4PTV - chain A; structure by X-ray diffraction, 1.85 A resolution.

Chain A:
Name: Glycoside hydrolase family 1
Organism: Halothermothrix orenii
Notes: EC 3.2.1.21
UniProtKB: B8CYA8 (B8CYA8_HALOH); numbering as in UniProt (aligned over 1-451)
Sequence (452 residues; numbered 0 to 451; the number before each row is that of its first residue; numbering starts at 0):
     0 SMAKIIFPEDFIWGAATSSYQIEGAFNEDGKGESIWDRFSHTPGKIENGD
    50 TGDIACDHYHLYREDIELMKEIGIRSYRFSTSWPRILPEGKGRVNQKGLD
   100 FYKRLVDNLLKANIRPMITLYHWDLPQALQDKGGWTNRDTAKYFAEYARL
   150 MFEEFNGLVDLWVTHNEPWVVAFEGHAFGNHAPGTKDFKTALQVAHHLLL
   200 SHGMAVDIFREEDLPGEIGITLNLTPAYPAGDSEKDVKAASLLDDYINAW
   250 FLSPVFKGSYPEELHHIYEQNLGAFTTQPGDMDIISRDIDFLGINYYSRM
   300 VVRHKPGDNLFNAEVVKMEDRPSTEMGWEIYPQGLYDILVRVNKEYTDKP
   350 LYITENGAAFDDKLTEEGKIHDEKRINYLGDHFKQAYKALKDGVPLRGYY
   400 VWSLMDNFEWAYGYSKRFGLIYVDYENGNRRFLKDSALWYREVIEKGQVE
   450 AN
Not modelled in the structure: 0-3, 449-451
Construct notes: expression tag (0)
What the authors report for this chain:
  - binding site for 4-thio-beta-D-glucopyranose: Glu-354
  - binding site for polyethylene glycol peg4000: Phe-177, Leu-242, Tyr-245, Asn-308, Val-314 (proposed by the authors, not directly observed)
  - mutagenesis - E408Q: decreased catalytic activity
  - mutagenesis - E354Q: abolished catalytic activity on cellobiose
  - mutagenesis - E354Q: abolished catalytic activity on lactose
  - mutagenesis - E166Q: decreased catalytic activity on cellobiose

Summary:
The paper reports a binding site for polyethylene glycol peg4000 at Phe-177, Leu-242 and Tyr-245 among others;
E408Q reduces catalytic activity; 3 substitutions were tested in all.
Chain A is Glycoside hydrolase family 1 (Halothermothrix orenii); the structure, Halothermothrix orenii
beta-glucosidase A, thiocellobiose complex, was determined by X-ray diffraction together with 4PTW and 4PTX
from the same study.
